PDB entry 5B40 | X-ray diffraction, 3.33 A resolution | chains H and J of the 10 polymer chains in the assembly

# Chain H
Protein: Histone H2B type 1-J
From: Homo sapiens
UniProt: P06899 (H2B1J_HUMAN); residues 0-125 here correspond to UniProt positions 1-126 (UniProt number = residue number + 1)
Amino-acid sequence (129 residues; numbered -3 to 125; the number before each row is that of its first residue; numbers below 1 keep their minus sign (Gly-3 is residue -3)):
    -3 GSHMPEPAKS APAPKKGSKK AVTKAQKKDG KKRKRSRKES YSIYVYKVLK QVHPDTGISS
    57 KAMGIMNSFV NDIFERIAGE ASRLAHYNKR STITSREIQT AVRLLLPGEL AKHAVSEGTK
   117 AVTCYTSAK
Disordered / not traced: -3 to 33, 125
Differences from the reference sequence: expression tag (-3 to -1); engineered mutation Cys120 (Lys121 in P06899)
UniProt features mapped onto this chain:
  - modified residue: Pro1 (N-acetylproline), Glu2 (ADP-ribosyl glutamic acid), Lys5 (N6-(2-hydroxyisobutyryl)lysine), Ser6 (ADP-ribosylserine), Lys11 (N6-(beta-hydroxybutyryl)lysine), Lys12 (N6-(2-hydroxyisobutyryl)lysine), Ser14 (Phosphoserine), Lys15 (N6-acetyllysine), Lys16 (N6-(beta-hydroxybutyryl)lysine), Lys20 (N6-(2-hydroxyisobutyryl)lysine), Lys23 (N6-(2-hydroxyisobutyryl)lysine), Lys24 (N6-(2-hydroxyisobutyryl)lysine), Lys34 (N6-(2-hydroxyisobutyryl)lysine), Glu35 (PolyADP-ribosyl glutamic acid), Ser36 (Phosphoserine), Lys43 (N6-(2-hydroxyisobutyryl)lysine), Lys46 (N6-(2-hydroxyisobutyryl)lysine), Lys57 (N6,N6-dimethyllysine), Arg79 (Dimethylated arginine), Lys85 (N6,N6,N6-trimethyllysine) and 5 more in UniProt
  - glycosylation: Ser112 (O-linked (GlcNAc) serine)
  - cross-link (Glycyl lysine isopeptide (Lys-Gly)): Lys5 (interchain with G-Cter in SUMO2), Lys20 (interchain with G-Cter in SUMO2), Lys34 (interchain with G-Cter in ubiquitin)

# Chain J
Molecule: 146-nt DNA strand
Sequence (146 nucleotides; row label = number of the first residue in the row):
   147 ATCAATATCC ACCTGCAGAT TCTACCAAAA GTGTATTTGG AAACTGCTCC ATCAAAAGGC
   207 ATGTTCAGCT GAATTCAGCT GAACATGCCT TTTGATGGAG CAGTTTCCAA ATACACTTTT
   267 GGTAGAATCT GCAGGTGGAT ATTGAT

# Chain H / chain J interface
Contacting residue pairs (11; chain H residue first):
  Tyr42(H) - DT167(J)  hydrogen bond to the phosphate
  Gly53(H) - DT167(J)  phosphate contact
  Ile54(H) - DT166(J)  phosphate contact
  Ile54(H) - DT167(J)  hydrogen bond to the phosphate
  Ser55(H) - DT166(J)  phosphate contact
  Ser56(H) - DT166(J)  hydrogen bond to the phosphate
  Arg86(H) - DG186(J)  phosphate contact
  Ser87(H) - DG185(J)  sugar contact
  Ser87(H) - DG186(J)  hydrogen bond to the phosphate
  Thr88(H) - DG185(J)  phosphate contact
  Thr88(H) - DG186(J)  hydrogen bond to the phosphate
Also at the interface, not in a pair above, chain H (9 interface residues in all): Lys85
Also at the interface, not in a pair above, chain J (5 interface residues in all): DC168

# In short
9 residues of chain H and 5 residues of chain J are in contact; the contacts include 5 hydrogen bonds. Among
the polar pairs are Tyr42(H)-DT167(J), Ile54(H)-DT167(J) and Ser56(H)-DT166(J).
Chain H is Histone H2B type 1-J (Homo sapiens) and chain J is a 146-nt DNA strand; the structure, The
nucleosome structure containing H2B-K120 and H4-K31 monoubiquitinations, was determined by X-ray diffraction.
